PDB entry 8WT8 | electron microscopy, 2.90 A resolution | chains D and G of the 10 polymer chains in the assembly

[Chain D]
Name: IS621 transposase
Source organism: Escherichia coli
Reference sequence: A0A0E0Y1P1 (A0A0E0Y1P1_ECO1C); residue numbers follow UniProt; this construct covers 1-326
Chain sequence (328 residues; each row starts with the number of its first residue; numbers below 1 keep their minus sign (Gly-1 is residue -1)):
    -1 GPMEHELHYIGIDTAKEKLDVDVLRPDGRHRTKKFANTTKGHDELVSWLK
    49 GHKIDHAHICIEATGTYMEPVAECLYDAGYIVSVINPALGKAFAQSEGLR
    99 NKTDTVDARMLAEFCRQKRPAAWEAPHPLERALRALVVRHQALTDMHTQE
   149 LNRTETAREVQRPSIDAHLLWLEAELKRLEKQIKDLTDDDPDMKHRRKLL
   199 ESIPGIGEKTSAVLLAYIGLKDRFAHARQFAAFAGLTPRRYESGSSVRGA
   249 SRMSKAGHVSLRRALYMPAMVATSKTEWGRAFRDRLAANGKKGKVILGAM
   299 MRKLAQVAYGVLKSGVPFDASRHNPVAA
Unresolved in the structure: -1 to 4, 322-326
Differences from the reference sequence: expression tag (-1 to 0)
From the paper describing this entry:
  - conformationally variable residues: Ser241
  - mutagenesis - D11A/E60A/D102A/D105A, S241A: abolished catalytic activity

[Chain G]
Molecule: target DNA-donor DNA
Sequence (49 nucleotides; numbered 1 to 49; the number before each row is that of its first residue):
     1 GCCGGGTAATACCACCAAGCCGCCTTGTATTATCCCTCCAGTGCAGAGA
Unresolved in the structure: 1-9, 39-49

[Interface between chain D and chain G]
Pairs across the interface (25):
  Thr146(D) - DA29(G)  sugar contact
  Leu149(D) - DA29(G)  phosphate contact
  Leu149(D) - DT30(G)  phosphate contact
  Asn150(D) - DG27(G)  base contact
  Asn150(D) - DT28(G)  base contact
  Asn150(D) - DA29(G)  sugar contact
  Glu153(D) - DG27(G)  phosphate contact
  Glu153(D) - DT28(G)  sugar contact
  Ile201(D) - DT33(G)  phosphate contact
  Pro202(D) - DT33(G)  phosphate contact
  Gly203(D) - DA32(G)  sugar contact
  Gly203(D) - DT33(G)  hydrogen bond to the phosphate
  Ile204(D) - DT33(G)  hydrogen bond to the phosphate
  Gly205(D) - DA32(G)  hydrogen bond to the phosphate
  Glu206(D) - DA32(G)  phosphate contact
  Lys207(D) - DT31(G)  phosphate contact
  Lys207(D) - DA32(G)  phosphate contact
  Thr208(D) - DA32(G)  hydrogen bond to the phosphate
  Met265(D) - DT30(G)  base contact
  Met265(D) - DT31(G)  sugar contact
  Val269(D) - DT31(G)  base contact
  Val269(D) - DA32(G)  base contact
  Val269(D) - DT33(G)  sugar contact
  Lys273(D) - DT33(G)  base contact
  Lys273(D) - DC34(G)  phosphate contact
Also at the interface, not in a pair above, chain D (16 interface residues in all): Thr142

[Overview]
The interface between chain D and chain G involves 16 residues on one side and 8 on the other, with 4 hydrogen
bonds. Polar pairs include Gly203(D)-DT33(G), Ile204(D)-DT33(G) and Gly205(D)-DA32(G). From the paper:
D11A/E60A/D102A/D105A and S241A of chain D abolish catalytic activity; conformational variability at
Ser241(D).
Here chain D is IS621 transposase (Escherichia coli) and chain G is target DNA-donor DNA. Entry 8WT8 (Cryo-EM
structure of the IS621 recombinase in complex with bridge RNA, donor DNA, and target DNA ...) was determined
by electron microscopy (same publication as 8WT6, 8WT7 and 8WT9).
